Entry 2VPD (X-ray diffraction, 2.77 A resolution); this record covers chains A and B.

# Chain A
Name: Pygopus homolog 1
Source organism: Homo sapiens
Notes: fragment: phd domain, residues 333-398
UniProt: Q9Y3Y4 (PYGO1_HUMAN); residues 333-398 here = UniProt positions 333-398
Sequence (67 residues; each row starts with the number of its first residue):
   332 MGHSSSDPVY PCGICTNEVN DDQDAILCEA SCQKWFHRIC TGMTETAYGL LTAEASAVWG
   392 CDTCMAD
Not modelled in the structure: 332-339
Ion coordination: Zn2+ site 1: Cys343, Cys346, His368, Cys371; Zn2+ site 2: Cys359, Cys363, Cys392, Cys395
Swiss-Prot annotation at these positions:
  - zinc finger: Val340 to Asp398 (PHD-type)
  - region: Gly373 to Gly391 (Interaction with BCL9)
  - mutagenesis: Glu349 (E349A: Reduces interaction with H3K4me2), Val350 (V350E: Almost complete loss of interaction with H3K4me2), Asn351 (N351A: Reduces interaction with H3K4me2), Gln354 (Q354A: Reduces interaction with H3K4me2), Ala356 (A356E: Almost complete loss of interaction with H3K4me2), Ile357 (I357R: Loss of interaction with H3K4me2), Glu360 (E360A: Loss of interaction with H3K4me2), Trp366 (W366E: Loss of interaction with H3K4me2)
Reported in the primary citation:
  - mutagenesis - W366E: abolished binding to H3K4me3
  - mutagenesis - V350E (below 3%), A356E (below 3%): decreased binding to H3K4me3
  - mutagenesis - V350E, A356E, W366E: unchanged binding to B-cell cll/lymphoma 9 protein (chain B)

# Chain B
Name: B-cell cll/lymphoma 9 protein
Source organism: Homo sapiens
Notes: fragment: hd1 domain, residues 174-205
UniProt: O00512 (BCL9_HUMAN); residues 174-205 here = UniProt positions 174-205
Sequence (35 residues; numbered 171 to 205; the number before each row is that of its first residue):
   171 AMAAKVVYVF STEMANKAAE AVLKGQVETI VSFHI
Not modelled in the structure: 171
Swiss-Prot annotation at these positions:
  - region: Val177 to Ile205 (Interaction with PYGO1)

# How chain A and chain B interact
Pairs across the interface (33):
  Thr372(A) with Thr182(B)
  Gly373(A) with Thr182(B); Asn186(B), hydrogen bond (backbone-side chain)
  Met374(A) with Thr182(B); Ala185(B), hydrophobic; Asn186(B)
  Thr375(A) with Asn186(B), hydrogen bond (backbone-side chain)
  Thr377(A) with Leu193(B)
  Ala378(A) with Ala185(B); Asn186(B); Ala189(B), hydrophobic
  Leu381(A) with Ala189(B), hydrophobic; Val192(B), hydrophobic; Ile200(B), hydrophobic
  Leu382(A) with Phe180(B), hydrophobic; Ile200(B), hydrophobic
  Glu385(A) with Ile200(B); Val201(B)
  Ser387(A) with Val177(B); Tyr178(B), hydrogen bond (backbone-backbone)
  Ala388(A) with Tyr178(B); Phe180(B), hydrophobic
  Val389(A) with Val177(B), hydrophobic; Tyr178(B), hydrogen bond (backbone-backbone); Val179(B); Phe180(B), hydrogen bond (backbone-backbone)
  Trp390(A) with Phe180(B); Thr182(B), hydrogen bond
  Gly391(A) with Val179(B); Phe180(B), hydrogen bond (backbone-backbone); Ser181(B)
  Met396(A) with Val179(B), hydrophobic; Ser181(B)
Also at the interface, not in a pair above, chain A (17 interface residues in all): Ala361, Asp393
Also at the interface, not in a pair above, chain B (15 interface residues in all): Val176, Thr199

# In short
The interface between chain A and chain B involves 17 residues on one side and 15 on the other; the contacts
include 7 hydrogen bonds. Polar contacts include Gly373(A)-Asn186(B), Thr375(A)-Asn186(B) and
Trp390(A)-Thr182(B). From the paper: V350E and A356E of chain A reduce binding to H3K4me3; W366E of chain A
abolishes binding to H3K4me3.
Here chain A is Pygopus homolog 1 and chain B is B-cell cll/lymphoma 9 protein, both from Homo sapiens. Entry
2VPD (Decoding of methylated histone H3 tail by the Pygo-BCL9 Wnt signaling complex) was determined by X-ray
diffraction, deposited together with 2VP7, 2VPB, 2VPE and 2VPG.
